Entry 4CJG (X-ray diffraction, 1.26 A resolution); this record covers chain A.

== Chain A ==
Molecule: Cytochrome C'
From: Achromobacter xylosoxidans
UniProt: P00138 (CYCP_ALCXX); numbering as in UniProt (aligned over 1-127)
Amino-acid sequence (127 residues; row label = number of the first residue in the row):
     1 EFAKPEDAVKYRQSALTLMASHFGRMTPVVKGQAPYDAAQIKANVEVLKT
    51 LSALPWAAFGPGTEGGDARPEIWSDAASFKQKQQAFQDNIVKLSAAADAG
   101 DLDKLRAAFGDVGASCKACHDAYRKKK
Disordered / not traced: 127
Covalently attached groups: heme c (HEC) linked to Cys-116, Cys-119
Modified residues: Glu-1 (pyroglutamic acid; PCA)
Residues lining bound ligands:
  - heme c (HEC): Val-9, Arg-12, Gln-13, Leu-16, Thr-17, Met-19, Ala-20, Phe-23, Trp-56, Phe-59, Gly-65, Gly-66, Asp-67, Ala-68, Ile-72, Phe-79, Lys-82, Gln-83, Phe-86, Val-112, Ser-115, Tyr-123, Arg-124
  - heme c / nitric oxide: Val-9, Arg-12, Gln-13, Leu-16, Thr-17, Met-19, Ala-20, Phe-23, Trp-56, Phe-59, Gly-65, Gly-66, Asp-67, Ala-68, Ile-72, Phe-79, Lys-82, Gln-83, Phe-86, Val-112, Ser-115, His-120, Tyr-123, Arg-124
Curated features (UniProtKB/Swiss-Prot):
  - binding site (heme c): Arg-12, Gln-13, Asp-67, Cys-116, Cys-119, His-120

== Overview ==
Ligands of chain A: heme c / nitric oxide. Heme c is covalently linked to Cys-116. From UniProt: 6 heme
c-binding residues.
Chain A is Cytochrome C' (Achromobacter xylosoxidans); the structure, Spectroscopically validated structure of
the 5 coordinate proximal NO adduct of cytochrome c prime from Alcaligenes ..., was determined by X-ray
diffraction (same publication as 4CDA, 4CDV, 4CDY, 4CIP and 4CJO).
